Entry 7PBN (electron microscopy, 3.20 A resolution); this record covers chains A and B of the 10 polymer chains in the assembly.

== Chain A (and B) ==
Name: Holliday junction ATP-dependent DNA helicase RuvB
From: Streptococcus thermophilus
Notes: EC 3.6.4.12; chain B of this document is another copy of the same molecule, construct and numbering; everything in this record applies to it too
UniProtKB: A0A2U2MES7 (A0A2U2MES7_STRTR); residue numbers follow UniProt; this construct covers 19-333
Amino-acid sequence (315 residues; numbered 19 to 333; the number before each row is that of its first residue):
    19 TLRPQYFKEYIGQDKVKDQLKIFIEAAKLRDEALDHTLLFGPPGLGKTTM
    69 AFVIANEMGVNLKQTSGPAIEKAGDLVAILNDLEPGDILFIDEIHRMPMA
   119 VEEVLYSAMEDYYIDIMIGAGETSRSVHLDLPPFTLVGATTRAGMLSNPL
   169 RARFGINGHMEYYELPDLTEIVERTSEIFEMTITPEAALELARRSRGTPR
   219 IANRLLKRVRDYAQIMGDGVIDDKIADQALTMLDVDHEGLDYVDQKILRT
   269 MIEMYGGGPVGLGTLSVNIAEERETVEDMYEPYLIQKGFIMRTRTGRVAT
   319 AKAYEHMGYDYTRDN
Not modelled in the structure: 331-333
Ion coordination: Mg2+: Thr66 (together with ADP)
Residues lining bound ligands:
  - ADP (adenosine-5'-diphosphate): Leu20, Arg21, Pro22, Tyr28, Ile29, Pro60, Pro61, Gly62, Leu63, Gly64, Lys65, Thr66, Thr67, Tyr181, Ile189, Arg192, Pro217, Arg218, Asn221
  - ATP-gamma-S (AGS; phosphothiophosphoric acid-adenylate ester): Glu128, Pro167, Arg171
From the paper describing this entry:
  - Mg2+ coordination: Thr66
  - conformationally variable residues (side-chain flip): Arg218

== Interface between chain A and chain B ==
Residue-residue contacts (42):
  Lys33(A) with Tyr260(B)
  Gln37(A) with Met250(B), hydrogen bond (side chain-backbone)
  Ile40(A) with Met250(B), hydrophobic
  Phe41(A) with Arg226(B); Asp229(B)
  Ala44(A) with Asp229(B); Ile233(B), hydrophobic
  Leu47(A) with Ile233(B), hydrophobic
  Arg48(A) with Arg228(B); Asp229(B), salt bridge; Gln232(B), hydrogen bond
  Asp53(A) with Arg226(B), salt bridge
  Met117(A) with Arg114(B)
  Glu121(A) with Pro86(B); His113(B), salt bridge; Arg114(B), salt bridge
  Tyr124(A) with Glu111(B)
  Glu128(A) with Arg21(B), salt bridge; Arg218(B), salt bridge
  Asp129(A) with Arg21(B), salt bridge
  Tyr131(A) with Gln82(B), hydrogen bond
  Asp133(A) with Ala87(B)
  Met135(A) with Ala87(B); Asp93(B)
  Ser142(A) with Ala96(B)
  His146(A) with Gln82(B)
  Arg160(A) with Glu290(B), salt bridge
  Ala161(A) with Met297(B), hydrophobic
  Gly162(A) with Thr293(B); Asp296(B)
  Met163(A) with Glu292(B)
  Arg169(A) with Met297(B)
  Ala170(A) with Arg218(B)
  Arg171(A) with Arg218(B)
  Gly173(A) with Arg226(B), hydrogen bond (backbone-side chain)
  His177(A) with Glu289(B), salt bridge
  Glu179(A) with Tyr260(B)
  Gln304(A) with Val285(B); Ala288(B)
  Arg310(A) with Thr282(B), hydrogen bond
  Arg312(A) with Pro277(B), hydrogen bond (side chain-backbone); Thr313(B), hydrogen bond (side chain-backbone)
Other interface residues (no listed pair), chain A (43 interface residues in all): Glu43, Phe58, Ala118, Val122, Ser144, Thr159, Asn166, Pro167, Phe172, Ile174, Pro300, Ile303
Other interface residues (no listed pair), chain B (39 interface residues in all): Pro61, Thr83, Ser84, Arg222, Tyr230, Met234, Leu251, Val278, Gly281, Asn286, Tyr298

== Overview ==
Chain A and chain B form an interface of 43 and 39 residues respectively; the contacts include 7 hydrogen
bonds and 9 salt bridges. Polar pairs include Arg48(A)-Asp229(B), Asp53(A)-Arg226(B) and Glu121(A)-His113(B).
Bound to chain A: ADP and ATP-gamma-S. The paper reports Mg2+ coordination by Thr66(A); conformational
variability at Arg218(A).
Chain A and chain B are both Holliday junction ATP-dependent DNA helicase RuvB (Streptococcus thermophilus);
the structure, RuvAB branch migration motor complexed to the Holliday junction - RuvB AAA+ state s3 [t2
dataset], was determined by electron microscopy together with 7PBL, 7PBM, 7PBO, 7PBP, 7PBQ, 7PBR and 3 further
entries from the same study.
